Entry 2JJ4 (X-ray diffraction, 3.46 A resolution); this record covers chains A and B of the 6 polymer chains in the assembly.

== Chain A (and B) ==
Protein: Acetylglutamate kinase
Source organism: Synechococcus elongatus
Notes: EC 2.7.2.8; chain B of this document is another copy of the same molecule, construct and numbering; everything in this record applies to it too
Reference sequence: Q6V1L5 (ARGB_SYNP7); residues 1-301 here = UniProt positions 1-301
Chain sequence (321 residues; numbered -19 to 301; the number before each row is that of its first residue; numbers below 1 keep their minus sign (Met-19 is residue -19)):
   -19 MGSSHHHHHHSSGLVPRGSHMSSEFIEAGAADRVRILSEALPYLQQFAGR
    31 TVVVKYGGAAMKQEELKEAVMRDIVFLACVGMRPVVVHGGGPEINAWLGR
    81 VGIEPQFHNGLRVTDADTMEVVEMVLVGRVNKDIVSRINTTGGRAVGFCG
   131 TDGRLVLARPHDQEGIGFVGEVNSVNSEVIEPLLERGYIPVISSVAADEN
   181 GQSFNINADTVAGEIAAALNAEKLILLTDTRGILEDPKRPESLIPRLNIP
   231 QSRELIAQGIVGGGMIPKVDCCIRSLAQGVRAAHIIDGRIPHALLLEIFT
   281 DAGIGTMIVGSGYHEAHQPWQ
Disordered / not traced: -19 to 7, 292-301
Residues lining bound ligands: N-acetyl-L-glutamate (NLG): Lys35, Gly69, Gly70, Gly71, Ile74, Phe87, Gly90, Leu91, Arg92, Leu106, Val149, Ser174, Asn185, Ile186, Asn187, Ala188
UniProt features mapped onto this chain:
  - binding site (substrate): Gly70, Gly71, Arg92, Asn185
  - site (Transition state stabilizer): Lys35, Lys248
What the authors report for this chain:
  - mutagenesis - Q258A: abolished catalytic activity
  - mutagenesis - D250A, L256A: unchanged binding to Nitrogen regulatory protein P-II

== How chain A and chain B interact ==
Pairs across the interface (50):
  Trp77(A) - Glu100(B)
  Trp77(A) - Met104(B)  hydrophobic
  Arg80(A) - Arg80(B)
  Arg80(A) - Val81(B)
  Val81(A) - Arg80(B)
  Glu100(A) - Trp77(B)
  Glu100(A) - Arg109(B)  salt bridge
  Glu103(A) - Gly108(B)
  Met104(A) - Trp77(B)  hydrophobic
  Met104(A) - Met104(B)
  Met104(A) - Arg109(B)
  Val105(A) - Met104(B)  hydrophobic
  Val107(A) - Lys112(B)
  Gly108(A) - Glu103(B)
  Arg109(A) - Glu100(B)  salt bridge
  Arg109(A) - Met104(B)
  Lys112(A) - Glu103(B)
  Val115(A) - Thr131(B)
  Ser116(A) - Ala177(B)
  Ser116(A) - Gly181(B)  hydrogen bond (side chain-backbone)
  Asn119(A) - Thr131(B)  hydrogen bond (side chain-backbone)
  Asn119(A) - Arg134(B)  hydrogen bond (backbone-side chain)
  Thr120(A) - Glu179(B)
  Thr120(A) - Asn180(B)
  Thr120(A) - Gly181(B)
  Ala125(A) - Asp132(B)
  Ala125(A) - Gly133(B)  hydrogen bond (backbone-backbone)
  Val126(A) - Phe128(B)  hydrophobic
  Gly127(A) - Asp132(B)  hydrogen bond (backbone-side chain)
  Phe128(A) - Val126(B)  hydrophobic
  Phe128(A) - Phe128(B)  hydrophobic
  Thr131(A) - Val115(B)
  Thr131(A) - Asn119(B)  hydrogen bond (backbone-side chain)
  Asp132(A) - Lys112(B)  salt bridge
  Asp132(A) - Ala125(B)
  Asp132(A) - Gly127(B)  hydrogen bond (side chain-backbone)
  Gly133(A) - Ala125(B)  hydrogen bond (backbone-backbone)
  Glu158(A) - Tyr168(B)
  Val159(A) - Leu163(B)
  Val159(A) - Tyr168(B)
  Pro162(A) - Arg166(B)
  Leu163(A) - Val159(B)
  Arg166(A) - Pro162(B)
  Tyr168(A) - Glu158(B)
  Tyr168(A) - Val159(B)
  Ala177(A) - Ser116(B)
  Glu179(A) - Thr120(B)
  Asn180(A) - Thr120(B)
  Gly181(A) - Ser116(B)  hydrogen bond (backbone-side chain)
  Gly181(A) - Thr120(B)
Interface residues without a listed pair, chain A (34 interface residues in all): Cys129, Arg134
Interface residues without a listed pair, chain B (33 interface residues in all): Val105, Val107

== Overview ==
Chain A and chain B form an interface of 34 and 33 residues respectively; the contacts include 9 hydrogen
bonds and 3 salt bridges. Polar pairs include Glu100(A)-Arg109(B), Asp132(A)-Lys112(B) and
Ser116(A)-Gly181(B). From the paper: Q258A of chain A abolishes catalytic activity; D250A and L256A of chain A
leave binding to Nitrogen regulatory protein P-II unchanged.
Both chains are Acetylglutamate kinase (Synechococcus elongatus). Entry 2JJ4 (The complex of PII and
acetylglutamate kinase from Synechococcus elongatus PCC7942) was determined by X-ray diffraction, deposited
together with 2V5H.
